Entry 3PNH (X-ray diffraction, 1.93 A resolution); this record covers chains A and B.

# Chain A (and B)
Name: Nitric oxide synthase, endothelial
From: Bos taurus
Notes: EC 1.14.13.39; chain B of this document is another copy of the same molecule, construct and numbering; everything in this record applies to it too
Reference sequence: P29473 (NOS3_BOVIN); residue numbers follow UniProt; this construct covers 67-482
Chain sequence (416 residues; numbered 67 to 482; the number before each row is that of its first residue):
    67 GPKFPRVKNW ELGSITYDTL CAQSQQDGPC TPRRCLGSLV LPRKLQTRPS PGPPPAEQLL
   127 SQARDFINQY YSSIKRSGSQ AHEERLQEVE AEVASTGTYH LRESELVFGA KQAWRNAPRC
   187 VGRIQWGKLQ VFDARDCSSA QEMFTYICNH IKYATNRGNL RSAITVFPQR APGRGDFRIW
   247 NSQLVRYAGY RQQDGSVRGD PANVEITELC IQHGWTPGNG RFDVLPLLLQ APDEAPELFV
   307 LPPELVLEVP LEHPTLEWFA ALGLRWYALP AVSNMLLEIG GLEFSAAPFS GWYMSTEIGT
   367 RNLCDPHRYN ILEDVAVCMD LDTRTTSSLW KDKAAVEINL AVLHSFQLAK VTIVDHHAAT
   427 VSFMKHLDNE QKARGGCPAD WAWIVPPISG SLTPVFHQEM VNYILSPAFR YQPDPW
Disordered / not traced: 109-120 (chain B: 67-68, 109-120)
Metal / ion sites: Zn2+: Cys96, Cys101 (shared with Cys96(B), Cys101(B) of chain B); heme Fe near Cys186 (its only coordinating residue here)
Residues lining bound ligands:
  - 8CX (6-{[(3R,4R)-4-(2-{[(2R)-2-fluoro-2-(3-fluorophenyl)ethyl]amino}ethoxy)pyrrolidin-3-yl]methyl}-4-methylpyridin-2-amine): Val106, Leu107, Arg185, Gln249, Pro336, Val338, Phe355, Ser356, Gly357, Trp358, Glu363, Trp449, Tyr477
  - tetrahydrobiopterin (H4B), molecule 1: Trp76, Trp447, Phe462, His463, Gln464, Glu465
  - tetrahydrobiopterin (H4B), molecule 2: Ser104, Val106, Arg367, Ala448, Trp449
  - heme (HEM): Trp180, Ala183, Arg185, Cys186, Val187, Gly188, Gln191, Leu195, Ser228, Met341, Phe355, Ser356, Gly357, Trp358, Tyr359, Met360, Glu363, Val420, Trp449, Phe475
What the authors report for this chain:
  - conformationally variable residues (side-chain flip): Glu363
  - binding site for 8CX: Glu363

# Interface between chain A and chain B
Residue-residue contacts (122):
  Arg72(A) with Leu105(B)
  Trp76(A) with Val106(B); His373(B)
  Glu77(A) with Pro372(B); His373(B)
  Cys87(A) with Arg99(B), hydrogen bond (backbone-side chain)
  Ala88(A) with Arg99(B), hydrogen bond (backbone-side chain)
  Ser90(A) with Arg99(B), hydrogen bond (backbone-side chain)
  Asp93(A) with Pro98(B)
  Gly94(A) with Pro98(B), hydrogen bond (backbone-backbone)
  Cys96(A) with Cys96(B), hydrophobic; Thr97(B); Pro98(B); Cys101(B), hydrophobic
  Thr97(A) with Cys96(B)
  Pro98(A) with Asp93(B); Gly94(B), hydrogen bond (backbone-backbone); Cys96(B)
  Arg99(A) with Cys87(B); Ala88(B); Ser90(B); Tyr469(B)
  Arg100(A) with Val467(B); Asn468(B)
  Cys101(A) with Cys96(B), hydrophobic; Cys101(B), hydrophobic; Val467(B); Asn468(B), hydrogen bond (backbone-backbone)
  Leu102(A) with Val467(B), hydrophobic
  Ser104(A) with Trp447(B); Glu465(B); Met466(B), hydrogen bond (side chain-backbone)
  Leu105(A) with Arg72(B); Glu465(B); Met466(B)
  Val106(A) with Trp76(B); Glu465(B), hydrogen bond (backbone-side chain)
  Thr366(A) with Ser457(B)
  Arg367(A) with Ser457(B); Phe462(B); His463(B)
  Asp371(A) with His463(B), salt bridge
  Pro372(A) with Glu77(B)
  His373(A) with Trp76(B), hydrogen bond (side chain-backbone); Glu77(B); His463(B)
  Thr392(A) with Asp421(B), hydrogen bond; His423(B); Ala424(B)
  Ser393(A) with Leu406(B); Leu409(B); Gln413(B), hydrogen bond; Asp421(B)
  Ser394(A) with Leu406(B)
  Leu395(A) with Val402(B); Asn405(B); Leu406(B); Leu409(B), hydrophobic; His422(B)
  Lys397(A) with Leu458(B)
  Asp398(A) with Val402(B); His422(B), salt bridge; His423(B), salt bridge; Ser455(B), hydrogen bond; Leu458(B)
  Lys399(A) with Val402(B); Glu403(B); Leu406(B)
  Ala401(A) with Leu458(B), hydrophobic
  Val402(A) with Leu395(B); Asp398(B); Lys399(B)
  Glu403(A) with Lys399(B)
  Asn405(A) with Leu395(B)
  Leu406(A) with Ser393(B); Ser394(B); Leu395(B); Lys399(B)
  Leu409(A) with Ser393(B); Leu395(B), hydrophobic
  Gln413(A) with Ser393(B), hydrogen bond
  Asp421(A) with Thr392(B), hydrogen bond; Ser393(B), hydrogen bond (side chain-backbone)
  His422(A) with Leu395(B); Asp398(B), salt bridge
  His423(A) with Thr392(B); Leu395(B); Asp398(B), salt bridge
  Trp447(A) with Ser104(B); Ala448(B), hydrophobic
  Ala448(A) with Trp447(B), hydrophobic
  Pro453(A) with Ser455(B); Gly456(B), hydrogen bond (backbone-backbone); Ser457(B), hydrogen bond (backbone-backbone)
  Ile454(A) with Ser455(B)
  Ser455(A) with Asp398(B), hydrogen bond; Pro453(B); Ile454(B); Ser455(B)
  Gly456(A) with Pro453(B), hydrogen bond (backbone-backbone)
  Ser457(A) with Thr366(B); Arg367(B); Pro453(B), hydrogen bond (backbone-backbone)
  Leu458(A) with Lys397(B); Asp398(B); Ala401(B), hydrophobic
  Phe462(A) with Arg367(B)
  His463(A) with Arg367(B); Asp371(B); His373(B)
  Glu465(A) with Ser104(B); Leu105(B); Val106(B), hydrogen bond (side chain-backbone)
  Met466(A) with Ser104(B), hydrogen bond (backbone-side chain); Leu105(B)
  Val467(A) with Arg100(B); Cys101(B); Leu102(B), hydrophobic
  Asn468(A) with Arg100(B); Cys101(B), hydrogen bond (backbone-backbone)
  Tyr469(A) with Arg99(B); Arg100(B)
Interface residues without a listed pair, chain A (62 interface residues in all): Pro71, Gln92, Gly103, Leu107, Cys370, Leu378, Ala424
Interface residues without a listed pair, chain B (62 interface residues in all): Pro71, Gln92, Gly103, Leu107, Cys370, Leu378

# Overview
Chain A and chain B each contribute 62 residues to their interface, with 23 hydrogen bonds and 5 salt bridges.
Polar contacts include Asp371(A)-His463(B), Asp398(A)-His422(B) and Asp398(A)-His423(B). Bound to chain A:
heme, tetrahydrobiopterin and compound 8CX. Cys96(A) and Cys101(A) form the Zn2+ site. The paper reports a
binding site for 8CX at Glu363(A); conformational variability at Glu363(A).
Both chains are Nitric oxide synthase, endothelial (Bos taurus). Entry 3PNH (Structure of Bovine Endothelial
Nitric Oxide Synthase Heme Domain in complex with 6-(((3R,4R)-4-(2-((2-FLUORO-2-(3-FLUOROPHENYL)
ETHYL)AMINO)ETHOXY)PYRROLIDIN-3-YL)METHYL)-4-METHYLPYRIDIN-2-AMINE) was determined by X-ray diffraction
together with 3PNE, 3PNF, 3PNG, 3SVP and 3SVQ from the same study.
